PDB entry 2K00 | solution NMR | chains A and B

# Chain A
Name: Talin-1
Organism: Gallus gallus
Reference sequence: P54939 (TLN1_CHICK); numbering as in UniProt (aligned over 309-400)
Sequence (92 residues; numbered 309 to 400; the number before each row is that of its first residue):
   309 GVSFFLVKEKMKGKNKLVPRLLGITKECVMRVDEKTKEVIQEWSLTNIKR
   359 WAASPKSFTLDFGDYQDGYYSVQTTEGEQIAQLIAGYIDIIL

# Chain B
Name: Layilin
Reference sequence: Q8C351 (LAYN_MOUSE); numbering as in UniProt (aligned over 367-381)
Sequence (15 residues; row label = number of the first residue in the row):
   367 GRSKESGWVENEIYY

# How chain A and chain B interact
Contacting residue pairs (26):
  Leu353(A) - Ile379(B)
  Thr354(A) - Ile379(B)
  Thr354(A) - Tyr380(B)
  Thr354(A) - Tyr381(B)
  Asn355(A) - Tyr380(B)
  Asn355(A) - Tyr381(B)
  Ile356(A) - Asn377(B)
  Ile356(A) - Tyr380(B)
  Lys357(A) - Asn377(B)
  Lys357(A) - Tyr380(B)
  Arg358(A) - Trp374(B)
  Arg358(A) - Val375(B)
  Arg358(A) - Glu376(B)
  Trp359(A) - Gly373(B)
  Trp359(A) - Trp374(B)
  Trp359(A) - Val375(B)
  Trp359(A) - Asn377(B)
  Ala360(A) - Gly373(B)
  Ala361(A) - Gly373(B)
  Asp369(A) - Trp374(B)
  Phe370(A) - Tyr380(B)
  Gly371(A) - Tyr380(B)
  Asp372(A) - Tyr380(B)
  Ile396(A) - Asn377(B)
  Ile396(A) - Ile379(B)
  Leu400(A) - Ile379(B)
Interface residues without a listed pair, chain A (16 interface residues in all): Tyr373
Interface residues without a listed pair, chain B (10 interface residues in all): Lys370, Glu378

# Overview
16 residues of chain A face 10 of chain B across their interface.
Chain A is Talin-1 (Gallus gallus) and chain B is Layilin; the structure, Solution structure of the talin F3
in complex with layilin cytodomain, was determined by solution NMR.
